PDB entry 5VIG | X-ray diffraction, 3.00 A resolution | chains H and L of the 3 polymer chains in the assembly

[Chain H]
Molecule: Fab heavy chain
Organism: Homo sapiens
Reference sequence: S6B291 (S6B291_HUMAN); residues 106-219 here correspond to UniProt positions 129-242 (UniProt number = residue number + 23)
Chain sequence (232 residues; numbered 1 to 225 plus 7 insertion-coded residues; the number before each row is that of its first residue; a row labelled like 82A-82C holds insertion residues (82A, then the next letters in order)):
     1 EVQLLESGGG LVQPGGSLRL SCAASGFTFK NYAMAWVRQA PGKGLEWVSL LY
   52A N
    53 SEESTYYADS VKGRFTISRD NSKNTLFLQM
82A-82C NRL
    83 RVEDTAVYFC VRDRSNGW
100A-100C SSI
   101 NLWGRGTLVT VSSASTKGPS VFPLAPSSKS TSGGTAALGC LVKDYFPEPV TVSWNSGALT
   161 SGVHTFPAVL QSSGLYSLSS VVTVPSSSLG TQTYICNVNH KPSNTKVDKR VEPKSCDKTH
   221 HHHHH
Not modelled in the structure: 1, 128-133, 214-225
Differences from the reference sequence: expression tag (220-225)
Disulfide bonds: Cys-22/Cys-92, Cys-140/Cys-196

[Chain L]
Molecule: Fab light chain
Organism: Homo sapiens
Reference sequence: P0DOX7 (IGK_HUMAN); residues 109-214 carry their UniProt numbers (106 of 213 residues fall inside the UniProt entry; the rest is not from it)
Chain sequence (213 residues; row label = number of the first residue in the row; note: 1 number in that range is skipped by the numbering (no residue carries it; nothing is unmodelled there)):
     1 DIQMTQSPST LSASVGDRVT MTCRASQTIS GWLAWYQQKP GKAPKLLIYQ ASRLESGIPS
    61 RFSGSGSGTE FTLTISSLQP DDVATYYCQQ YSTF
    96 WTFGLGTKVE IKRTVAAPSV FIFPPSDEQL KSGTASVVCL LNNFYPREAK VQWKVDNALQ
   156 SGNSQESVTE QDSKDSTYSL SSTLTLSKAD YEKHKVYACE VTHQGLSSPV TKSFNRGEC
Not modelled in the structure: 214
Disulfide bonds: Cys-134/Cys-194

[How chain H and chain L interact]
Contacting residue pairs (68):
  Ala-35(H) with Trp-96(L), hydrophobic
  Gln-39(H) with Gln-38(L), hydrogen bond; Tyr-87(L)
  Lys-43(H) with Tyr-87(L)
  Leu-45(H) with Phe-98(L), hydrophobic
  Trp-47(H) with Trp-96(L), hydrogen bond (side chain-backbone)
  Leu-50(H) with Trp-96(L), hydrophobic
  Tyr-58(H) with Phe-94(L), hydrophobic
  Phe-91(H) with Ala-43(L), hydrophobic
  Asp-95(H) with Trp-96(L)
  Arg-96(H) with Leu-46(L); Tyr-49(L); Glu-55(L), salt bridge
  Trp-100(H) with Tyr-91(L); Phe-94(L); Trp-96(L)
  Ser-100A(H) with Gln-89(L), hydrogen bond (backbone-side chain); Tyr-91(L); Trp-96(L), hydrogen bond (backbone-side chain)
  Ser-100B(H) with Tyr-36(L); Leu-46(L); Tyr-49(L); Gln-89(L); Tyr-91(L)
  Ile-100C(H) with Tyr-36(L), hydrogen bond (backbone-side chain); Leu-46(L); Gln-89(L); Trp-96(L), hydrophobic; Phe-98(L), hydrophobic
  Asn-101(H) with Leu-46(L)
  Trp-103(H) with Tyr-36(L); Pro-44(L)
  Gly-104(H) with Ala-43(L)
  Val-121(H) with Glu-123(L)
  Phe-122(H) with Ser-121(L); Glu-123(L); Gln-124(L)
  Pro-123(H) with Ser-121(L)
  Leu-124(H) with Phe-118(L); Val-133(L), hydrophobic
  Ala-125(H) with Phe-118(L)
  Thr-135(H) with Phe-116(L)
  Ala-136(H) with Phe-116(L), hydrophobic
  Ala-137(H) with Phe-116(L); Phe-118(L)
  Leu-138(H) with Phe-118(L), hydrophobic
  Leu-141(H) with Ser-131(L)
  Lys-143(H) with Gln-124(L); Thr-129(L); Ser-131(L)
  His-164(H) with Asn-137(L); Asn-138(L); Asp-167(L); Ser-174(L)
  Phe-166(H) with Leu-135(L), hydrophobic; Ser-162(L); Thr-164(L); Ser-174(L); Leu-175(L); Ser-176(L)
  Pro-167(H) with Ser-162(L), hydrogen bond (backbone-side chain); Val-163(L)
  Val-169(H) with Gln-160(L); Ser-162(L)
  Leu-170(H) with Gln-160(L), hydrogen bond (backbone-side chain)
  Gln-171(H) with Gln-160(L)
  Val-181(H) with Leu-135(L), hydrophobic
  Thr-183(H) with Asn-137(L)
Other interface residues (no listed pair), chain H (42 interface residues in all): Val-37, Gly-44, Val-93, Pro-126, Ser-172, Ser-179
Other interface residues (no listed pair), chain L (36 interface residues in all): Ala-34, Lys-42, Glu-161, Thr-178

[Overview]
42 residues of chain H face 36 of chain L across their interface, with 7 hydrogen bonds and 1 salt bridge.
Polar pairs include Arg-96(H)/Glu-55(L), Gln-39(H)/Gln-38(L) and Trp-47(H)/Trp-96(L).
Chain H is Fab heavy chain and chain L is Fab light chain, both from Homo sapiens; the structure, Crystal
structure of anti-Zika antibody Z006 bound to Zika virus envelope protein DIII, was determined by X-ray
diffraction (same publication as 5VIC).
